1LXZ - chain A; structure by X-ray diffraction, 1.25 A resolution.

Chain A:
Name: Thaumatin I
From: Thaumatococcus daniellii
UniProt: P02883 (THM1_THADA); residue numbers follow UniProt; this construct covers 1-207
Chain sequence (207 residues; numbered 1 to 207; the number before each row is that of its first residue):
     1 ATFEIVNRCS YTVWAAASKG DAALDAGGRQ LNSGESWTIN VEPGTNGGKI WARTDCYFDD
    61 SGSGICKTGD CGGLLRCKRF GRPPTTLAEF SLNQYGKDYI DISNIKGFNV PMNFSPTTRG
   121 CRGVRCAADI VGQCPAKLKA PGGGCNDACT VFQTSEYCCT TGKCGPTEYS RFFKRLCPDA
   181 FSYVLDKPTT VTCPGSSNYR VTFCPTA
Cystine bridges: Cys9-Cys204, Cys56-Cys66, Cys71-Cys77, Cys121-Cys193, Cys126-Cys177, Cys134-Cys145, Cys149-Cys158, Cys159-Cys164

Summary:
Chain A is Thaumatin I (Thaumatococcus daniellii); the structure, Structure of thaumatin crystallized in the
presence of glycerol, was determined by X-ray diffraction (same publication as 1LY0).
